Entry 2VRR (X-ray diffraction, 2.22 A resolution); this record covers chains A and B.

Chain A:
Name: Sumo-conjugating enzyme UBC9
From: Mus musculus
Notes: EC 6.3.2.19
UniProt: P63280 (UBC9_MOUSE); residue numbers follow UniProt; this construct covers 1-158
Amino-acid sequence (158 residues; numbered 1 to 158; the number before each row is that of its first residue):
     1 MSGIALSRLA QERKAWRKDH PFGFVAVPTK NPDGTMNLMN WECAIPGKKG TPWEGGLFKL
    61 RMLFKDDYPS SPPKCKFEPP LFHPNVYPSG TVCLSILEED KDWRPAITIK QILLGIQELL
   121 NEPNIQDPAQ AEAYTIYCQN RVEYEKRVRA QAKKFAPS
Disordered / not traced: 1

Chain B:
Name: Small ubiquitin-related modifier 1
From: Homo sapiens
UniProt: P63165 (SUMO1_HUMAN); numbering as in UniProt (aligned over 20-97)
Amino-acid sequence (79 residues; numbered 19 to 97; the number before each row is that of its first residue):
    19 MEYIKLKVIG QDSSEIHFKV KMTTHLKKLK ESYCQRQGVP MNSLRFLFEG QRIADNHTPK
    79 ELGMEEEDVI EVYQEQTGG

Chain A / chain B interface:
Pairs across the interface (12):
  G3(A) - Q53(B)
  L6(A) - Q53(B)
  A10(A) - G56(B)
  A10(A) - V57(B)
  A10(A) - P58(B)
  R13(A) - Q55(B)  hydrogen bond (side chain-backbone)
  R13(A) - G56(B)  hydrogen bond (side chain-backbone)
  K14(A) - G97(B)  hydrogen bond (side chain-backbone)
  T35(A) - R54(B)
  M36(A) - R54(B)  hydrogen bond (backbone-backbone)
  M36(A) - Q55(B)
  L38(A) - G56(B)
Interface residues without a listed pair, chain A (9 interface residues in all): Q11
Interface residues without a listed pair, chain B (9 interface residues in all): I34, E49

Overview:
The chain A/chain B interface involves 9 residues from each chain, with 4 hydrogen bonds. Polar contacts
include R13(A)-Q55(B), R13(A)-G56(B) and K14(A)-G97(B).
Here chain A is Sumo-conjugating enzyme UBC9 (Mus musculus) and chain B is Small ubiquitin-related modifier 1
(Homo sapiens). Entry 2VRR (Structure of SUMO modified Ubc9) was determined by X-ray diffraction.
